Entry 6MAM (X-ray diffraction, 4.10 A resolution (low resolution: residue-level contacts below are approximate; hydrogen-bond / salt-bridge calls are withheld)); this record covers chains H and L of the 12 polymer chains in the assembly.

Chain H (and L):
Molecule: Envelope glycoprotein
Source organism: Zaire ebolavirus (strain Mayinga-76)
Notes: chain L of this document is another copy of the same molecule, construct and numbering; everything in this record applies to it too
UniProt: Q05320 (VGP_EBOZM); residues 502-611 here = UniProt positions 502-611
Amino-acid sequence (110 residues; each row starts with the number of its first residue):
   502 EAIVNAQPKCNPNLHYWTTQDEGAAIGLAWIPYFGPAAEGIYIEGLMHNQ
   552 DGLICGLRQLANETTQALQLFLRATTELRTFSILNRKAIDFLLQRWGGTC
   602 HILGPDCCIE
Not modelled in the structure: 502-503 (chain L: 502-503, 524-525, 611)
Disulfide bonds: Cys511-Cys556, Cys601-Cys608
Covalently attached groups: N-acetylglucosamine (NAG) linked to Asn563
Curated features (UniProtKB/Swiss-Prot):
  - region: Gly524 to Ala539 (Fusion peptide)
  - glycosylation: Asn563 (N-linked (GlcNAc...) asparagine)
  - mutagenesis: Cys511 (C511G: Induces GP1 secretion. Complete loss of virus capability to enter into host cell), Gly528 (G528R: Reduced infectivity), Leu529 (L529A/R: Reduced infectivity), Ile532 (I532A: Reduced infectivity; I532R: Almost complete loss of infectivity. No effect on transport of GP to the cell surface and incorporation onto virions), Phe535 (F535A: Reduced infectivity; F535R: Almost complete loss of infectivity. No effect on transport of GP to the cell surface and incorporation onto virions), Gly536 (G536A: Almost complete loss of infectivity. No effect on transport of GP to the cell surface and incorporation onto virions), Pro537 (P537R: Almost complete loss of infectivity. No effect on transport of GP to the cell surface and incorporation onto virions), Cys556 (C556S: Induces GP1 secretion. Complete loss of virus capability to enter into host cell), Asn563 (N563D: Reduced levels of expression of GP, GP1 and GP2. 20% loss of virus capability to enter into host cell), Cys601 (C601S: Induces GP1 secretion. Complete loss of virus capability to enter into host cell), Cys608 (C608G: Induces GP1 secretion. Complete loss of virus capability to enter into host cell), Cys609 (C609G: Induces GP1 secretion. Complete loss of virus capability to enter into host cell)
Reported in the primary citation:
  - mutagenesis - K510E: abolished binding to ADI-15946 Fab Heavy Chain
  - specificity-determining residues: Asn506

How chain H and chain L interact:
Pairs across the interface (27; chain H residue first):
  Thr520(H) - Ala575(L)
  Asp522(H) - Leu571(L)
  Ala530(H) - Arg574(L)
  Trp531(H) - Gln567(L)
  Trp531(H) - Leu571(L)
  Trp531(H) - Arg574(L)
  Pro533(H) - Gln570(L)
  Gly536(H) - Arg574(L)
  Pro537(H) - Arg574(L)
  Ile542(H) - Arg574(L)
  Arg580(H) - Leu579(L)
  Phe582(H) - Thr577(L)
  Phe582(H) - Glu578(L)
  Asn586(H) - Ile590(L)
  Ala589(H) - Ile590(L)
  Ile590(H) - Ile590(L)
  Phe592(H) - Gly598(L)
  Leu593(H) - Leu593(L)
  Leu593(H) - Leu594(L)
  Trp597(H) - Trp597(L)
  Cys609(H) - Cys601(L)
  Ile610(H) - Cys601(L)
  Ile610(H) - Ile603(L)
  Glu611(H) - Thr600(L)
  Glu611(H) - Cys601(L)
  Glu611(H) - His602(L)
  Glu611(H) - Ile603(L)
Interface residues without a listed pair, chain H (22 interface residues in all): Ala526, Ile532, Arg596
Interface residues without a listed pair, chain L (22 interface residues in all): Thr566, Ser583, Arg587, Gly599, Ile610

In short:
Chain H and chain L each contribute 22 residues to their interface. N-acetylglucosamine is covalently linked
to Asn563(H). From UniProt: 12 mutagenesis sites on chain H. From the paper: K510E of chain H abolishes
binding to ADI-15946 Fab Heavy Chain; the specificity determinant Asn506(H).
Both chains are Envelope glycoprotein (Zaire ebolavirus (strain Mayinga-76)). Entry 6MAM (Cleaved Ebola GP in
complex with a broadly neutralizing human antibody, ADI-15946) was determined by X-ray diffraction.
